PDB entry 2YIU | X-ray diffraction, 2.70 A resolution | chains E and F of the 6 polymer chains in the assembly

[Chain E]
Name: Cytochrome C1, heme protein
Organism: Paracoccus denitrificans
Notes: EC 1.10.2.2
UniProtKB: P13627 (CY1_PARDE); the construct lacks a stretch of the UniProt sequence, so the offset changes along the chain: 25-38 = UniProt 25-38; 39-287 = UniProt 202-450
Sequence (263 residues; numbered 25 to 287; the number before each row is that of its first residue):
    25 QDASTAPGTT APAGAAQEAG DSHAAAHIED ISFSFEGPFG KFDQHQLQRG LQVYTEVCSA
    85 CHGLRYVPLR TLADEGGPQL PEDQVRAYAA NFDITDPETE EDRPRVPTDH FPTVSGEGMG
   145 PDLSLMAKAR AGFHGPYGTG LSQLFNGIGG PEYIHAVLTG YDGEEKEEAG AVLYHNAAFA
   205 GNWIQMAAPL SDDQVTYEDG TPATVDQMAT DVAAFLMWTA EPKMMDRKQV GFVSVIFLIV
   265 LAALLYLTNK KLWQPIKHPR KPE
Not modelled in the structure: 25-53, 155-171, 191-195, 282-287
Glycans and other covalent adducts: heme c (HEC) linked to Cys82, Cys85
Bound ions: heme c Fe: His86, Met210
Small-molecule neighbours: heme c (HEC): Val81, His86, Gly142, Met143, Gly144, Pro145, Leu147, Met150, Arg154, Tyr177, Ile178, Leu182, Phe203, Ile208, Gln209, Met210, Pro213, Leu214, Val236, Leu240
What the authors report for this chain:
  - binding site for heme c: Cys82, Cys85, Arg154

[Chain F]
Name: Ubiquinol-cytochrome C reductase iron-sulfur subunit
Organism: Paracoccus denitrificans
Notes: EC 1.10.2.2
UniProtKB: P05417 (UCRI_PARDE); numbering as in UniProt (aligned over 1-190)
Sequence (190 residues; each row starts with the number of its first residue):
     1 MSHADEHAGD HGATRRDFLY YATAGAGTVA AGAAAWTLVN QMNPSADVQA LASIQVDVSG
    61 VETGTQLTVK WLGKPVFIRR RTEDEIQAGR EVDLGQLIDR SAQNSNKPDA PATDENRTMD
   121 EAGEWLVMIG VCTHLGCVPI GDGAGDFGGW FCPCHGSHYD TSGRIRRGPA PQNLHIPVAE
   181 FLDDTTIKLG
Not modelled in the structure: 1-16
Disulfides: Cys137-Cys154
Bound ions: 2Fe-2S cluster Fe: Cys132, His134, Cys152, His155
Small-molecule neighbours: 2Fe-2S cluster (FES): Cys132, His134, Leu135, Gly136, Cys137, Cys152, Cys154, His155, Gly156, Ser157, Pro169
What the authors report for this chain:
  - binding site for stigmatellin a: Cys154, His155

[Chain E / chain F interface]
Pairs across the interface (14):
  Arg94(E) - Ala46(F)
  Arg94(E) - Asp47(F)
  Glu122(E) - Lys70(F)  salt bridge
  Thr132(E) - Ala50(F)
  Phe261(E) - Ala26(F)
  Phe261(E) - Val29(F)  hydrophobic
  Phe261(E) - Ala30(F)  hydrophobic
  Leu265(E) - Ala26(F)  hydrophobic
  Leu268(E) - Ala22(F)
  Leu268(E) - Thr23(F)
  Leu269(E) - Thr23(F)
  Leu271(E) - Leu19(F)
  Thr272(E) - Leu19(F)
  Thr272(E) - Thr23(F)  hydrogen bond
Other interface residues (no listed pair), chain E (10 interface residues in all): Lys275
Other interface residues (no listed pair), chain F (12 interface residues in all): Asp17, Gly27

[Summary]
The interface between chain E and chain F involves 10 residues on one side and 12 on the other, with 1
hydrogen bond and 1 salt bridge. Polar pairs include Glu122(E)-Lys70(F) and Thr272(E)-Thr23(F). From the
paper: a binding site for heme c at Cys82(E), Cys85(E) and Arg154(E); a binding site for stigmatellin a at
Cys154(F) and His155(F).
Chain E is Cytochrome C1, heme protein and chain F is Ubiquinol-cytochrome C reductase iron-sulfur subunit,
both from Paracoccus denitrificans; the structure, X-ray structure of the dimeric cytochrome BC1 complex from
the soil bacterium paracoccus denitrificans at 2.7 ..., was determined by X-ray diffraction.
